Entry 7EIH (X-ray diffraction, 2.20 A resolution); this record covers chains A and B.

Chain A (and B):
Protein: FAD dependent enzyme
Source organism: synthetic construct
Notes: chain B of this document is another copy of the same molecule, construct and numbering; everything in this record applies to it too
Amino-acid sequence (595 residues; each row starts with the number of its first residue; numbers below 1 keep their minus sign (Met-1 is residue -1)):
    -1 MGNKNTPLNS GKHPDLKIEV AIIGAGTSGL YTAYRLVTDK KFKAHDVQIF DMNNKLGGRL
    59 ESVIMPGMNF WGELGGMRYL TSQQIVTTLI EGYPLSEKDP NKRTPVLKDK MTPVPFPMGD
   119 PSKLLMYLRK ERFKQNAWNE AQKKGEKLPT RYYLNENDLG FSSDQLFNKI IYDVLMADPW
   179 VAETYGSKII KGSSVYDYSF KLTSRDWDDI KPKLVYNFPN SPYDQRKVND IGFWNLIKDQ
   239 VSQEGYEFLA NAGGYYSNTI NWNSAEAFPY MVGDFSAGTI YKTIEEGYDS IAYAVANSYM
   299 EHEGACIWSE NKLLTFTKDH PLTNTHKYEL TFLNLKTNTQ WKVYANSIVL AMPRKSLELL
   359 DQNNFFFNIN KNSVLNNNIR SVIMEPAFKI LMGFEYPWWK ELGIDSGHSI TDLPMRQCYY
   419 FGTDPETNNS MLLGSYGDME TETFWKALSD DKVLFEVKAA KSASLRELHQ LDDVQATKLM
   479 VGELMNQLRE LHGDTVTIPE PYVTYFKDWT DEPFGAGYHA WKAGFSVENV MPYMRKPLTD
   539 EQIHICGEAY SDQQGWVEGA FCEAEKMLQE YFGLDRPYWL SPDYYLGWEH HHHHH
Not modelled in the structure: -1, 588-593 (chain B: -1, 272-273, 588-593)
Ligand contacts: FAD (flavin-adenine dinucleotide): Ile21, Gly22, Ala23, Gly24, Thr25, Ser26, Gly27, Phe48, Asp49, Met50, Asn51, Gly55, Gly56, Arg57, Leu58, Leu72, Gly73, Gly74, Met75, Arg76, Tyr253, Tyr286, Asn309, Lys310, Leu311, Ala349, Met350, Pro351, Ser354, Leu358, Ala385, Lys387, Trp507, Pro511, Phe512, Gly515, Gly545, Glu546, Gly553, Trp554, Val555, Ala558
From the paper describing this entry:
  - conformationally variable residues (side-chain flip): Tyr254
  - catalytic residues: Lys387 (proposed by the authors, not directly observed)
  - mutagenesis - K387A: abolished catalytic activity

How chain A and chain B interact:
Contacting residue pairs (64):
  Arg127(A) - Arg127(B)
  Arg127(A) - Glu242(B)
  Lys128(A) - Tyr151(B)  hydrogen bond (side chain-backbone)
  Lys128(A) - Leu152(B)
  Lys128(A) - Asn153(B)  hydrogen bond
  Lys128(A) - Ser240(B)  hydrogen bond
  Arg149(A) - Tyr151(B)
  Tyr151(A) - Lys128(B)  hydrogen bond (backbone-side chain)
  Tyr151(A) - Arg149(B)
  Leu152(A) - Lys128(B)
  Asn153(A) - Lys128(B)  hydrogen bond
  Pro220(A) - Leu477(B)
  Pro220(A) - Gly480(B)
  Pro220(A) - Glu481(B)
  Tyr221(A) - Phe442(B)
  Tyr221(A) - Leu446(B)  hydrophobic
  Tyr221(A) - Glu481(B)  hydrogen bond
  Arg224(A) - Asp449(B)  salt bridge
  Arg224(A) - Val451(B)
  Arg224(A) - Leu477(B)
  Trp232(A) - Pro412(B)  hydrophobic
  Trp232(A) - Glu438(B)
  Trp232(A) - Thr441(B)
  Trp232(A) - Phe442(B)
  Asn233(A) - Phe442(B)  hydrogen bond (side chain-backbone)
  Asn233(A) - Ala445(B)
  Asn233(A) - Leu446(B)
  Lys236(A) - Glu481(B)  salt bridge
  Lys236(A) - Asn484(B)
  Lys236(A) - Gln485(B)
  Ser240(A) - Lys128(B)  hydrogen bond
  Gln241(A) - Leu411(B)
  Gln241(A) - Pro412(B)
  Glu242(A) - Arg127(B)
  Asn259(A) - Thr441(B)  hydrogen bond (side chain-backbone)
  Asn259(A) - Phe442(B)  hydrogen bond (side chain-backbone)
  Asn259(A) - Ala445(B)
  Leu411(A) - Gln241(B)
  Pro412(A) - Trp232(B)  hydrophobic
  Pro412(A) - Gln241(B)
  Met437(A) - Glu438(B)
  Glu438(A) - Trp232(B)
  Glu438(A) - Met437(B)
  Glu438(A) - Glu438(B)
  Thr441(A) - Trp232(B)
  Thr441(A) - Asn259(B)  hydrogen bond (backbone-side chain)
  Phe442(A) - Tyr221(B)
  Phe442(A) - Trp232(B)
  Phe442(A) - Asn233(B)  hydrogen bond (backbone-side chain)
  Phe442(A) - Lys236(B)
  Phe442(A) - Asn259(B)  hydrogen bond (backbone-side chain)
  Ala445(A) - Asn233(B)
  Ala445(A) - Asn259(B)
  Leu446(A) - Tyr221(B)  hydrophobic
  Leu446(A) - Asn233(B)
  Asp449(A) - Arg224(B)  salt bridge
  Val451(A) - Arg224(B)
  Leu477(A) - Pro220(B)
  Leu477(A) - Arg224(B)
  Gly480(A) - Pro220(B)
  Glu481(A) - Pro220(B)
  Glu481(A) - Tyr221(B)  hydrogen bond
  Glu481(A) - Lys236(B)  salt bridge
  Gln485(A) - Lys236(B)
Interface residues without a listed pair, chain A (38 interface residues in all): Asp228, Gly230, Glu245, Asp410, Thr439, Asn484, Glu488, Ala521
Interface residues without a listed pair, chain B (37 interface residues in all): Asp228, Gly230, Glu245, Asp410, Thr439, Ala521

Overview:
Chain A and chain B form an interface of 38 and 37 residues respectively; the contacts include 14 hydrogen
bonds and 4 salt bridges. Polar pairs include Arg224(A)-Asp449(B), Lys236(A)-Glu481(B) and
Lys128(A)-Tyr151(B). Ligands of chain A: flavin-adenine dinucleotide. The paper reports the catalytic residue
Lys387(A); K387A of chain A abolishes catalytic activity.
Both chains are FAD dependent enzyme (synthetic construct). Entry 7EIH (Ancestral L-Lys oxidase (ligand free
form)) was determined by X-ray diffraction (same publication as 7EII).
